6THD - chains 1 and 3 of the 4 polymer chains in the assembly; structure by electron microscopy, 2.23 A resolution.

[Chain 1]
Name: Genome polyprotein
Organism: Bovine enterovirus (strain VG-5-27)
Notes: EC 3.4.22.29, 3.6.1.15, 3.4.22.28, 2.7.7.48
UniProtKB: P12915 (POLG_BOVEV); residues 1-281 here correspond to UniProt positions 560-840 (UniProt number = residue number + 559)
Chain sequence (281 residues; each row starts with the number of its first residue):
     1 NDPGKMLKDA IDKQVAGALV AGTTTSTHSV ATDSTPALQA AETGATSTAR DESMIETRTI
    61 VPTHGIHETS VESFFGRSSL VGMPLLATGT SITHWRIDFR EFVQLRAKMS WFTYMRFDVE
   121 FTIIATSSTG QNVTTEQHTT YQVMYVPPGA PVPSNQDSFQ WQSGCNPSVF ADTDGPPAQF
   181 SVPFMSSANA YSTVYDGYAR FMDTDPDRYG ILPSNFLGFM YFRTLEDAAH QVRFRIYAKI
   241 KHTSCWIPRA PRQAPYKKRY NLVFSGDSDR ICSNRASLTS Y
Disordered / not traced: 1-3
Construct notes: conflict His94 (Asn653 in P12915), Tyr237 (Cys796 in P12915)
Swiss-Prot annotation at these positions:
  - region: Asn1 to Gly22 (Amphipathic alpha-helix)
  - site: Tyr281 (Cleavage)

[Chain 3]
Name: Genome polyprotein
Organism: Bovine enterovirus (strain VG-5-27)
Notes: EC 3.4.22.29, 3.6.1.15, 3.4.22.28, 2.7.7.48
UniProtKB: P12915 (POLG_BOVEV); residues 1-242 here correspond to UniProt positions 318-559 (UniProt number = residue number + 317)
Chain sequence (242 residues; each row starts with the number of its first residue):
     1 GLPTKPGPGS YQFMTTDEDC SPCILPDFQP TPEIFIPGKV NNLLEIAQVE SILEANNREG
    61 VEGVERYVIP VSVQDALDAQ IYALRLELGG SGPLSSSLLG TLAKHYTQWS GSVEITCMFT
   121 GTFMTTGKVL LAYTPPGGDM PRNREEAMLG THVIWDFGLQ SSITLVIPWI SASHFRGVSN
   181 DDVLNYQYYA AGHVTIWYQT NMVIPPGFPN TAGIIMMIAA QPNFSFRIQK DREDMTQTAI
   241 LQ
Construct notes: conflict Pro32 (Leu349 in P12915), Ile154 (Val471 in P12915)
Swiss-Prot annotation at these positions:
  - region: Ile240 to Gln242 (Amphipathic alpha-helix)

[How chain 1 and chain 3 interact]
Pairs across the interface (190; chain 1 residue first):
  Val20(1) - Pro222(3)
  Val20(1) - Asn223(3)
  Val20(1) - Phe224(3)
  Ala21(1) - Pro222(3)  hydrogen bond (backbone-backbone)
  Ala21(1) - Asn223(3)
  Ala37(1) - Ile163(3)
  Ala37(1) - Thr164(3)  hydrogen bond (backbone-backbone)
  Leu38(1) - Ser162(3)
  Gln39(1) - Gln160(3)
  Gln39(1) - Ser161(3)
  Gln39(1) - Ser162(3)  hydrogen bond (backbone-backbone)
  Gln39(1) - Thr164(3)
  Ala40(1) - Ser162(3)
  Ala41(1) - Met118(3)  hydrophobic
  Ala41(1) - Ser162(3)  hydrogen bond (backbone-side chain)
  Ala41(1) - Met217(3)  hydrophobic
  Glu42(1) - Met118(3)
  Glu42(1) - Ser161(3)  hydrogen bond
  Thr46(1) - Gln48(3)
  Thr46(1) - Val49(3)
  Thr46(1) - Glu50(3)  hydrogen bond (side chain-backbone)
  Thr46(1) - Glu114(3)
  Ser47(1) - Glu50(3)  hydrogen bond (backbone-side chain)
  Ser47(1) - Glu114(3)
  Ser47(1) - Thr116(3)
  Ser47(1) - Thr164(3)  hydrogen bond
  Ala49(1) - Gln221(3)  hydrogen bond (backbone-side chain)
  Arg50(1) - Gln221(3)
  Asp51(1) - Ser112(3)  hydrogen bond
  Asp51(1) - Val166(3)
  Asp51(1) - Pro168(3)
  Asp51(1) - Gln221(3)
  Met54(1) - Thr164(3)
  Met54(1) - Val166(3)  hydrophobic
  Ile55(1) - Thr151(3)
  His64(1) - Ser110(3)
  His64(1) - His174(3)  hydrogen bond
  His64(1) - Phe175(3)
  His64(1) - Ser225(3)
  Gly65(1) - Ser225(3)
  Ile66(1) - Asn42(3)  hydrogen bond (backbone-side chain)
  Ile66(1) - Leu44(3)  hydrophobic
  Glu68(1) - Tyr106(3)  hydrogen bond (backbone-side chain)
  Glu68(1) - Arg227(3)
  Glu68(1) - Ile228(3)  hydrogen bond (side chain-backbone)
  Thr69(1) - Asn42(3)  hydrogen bond
  Thr69(1) - Leu43(3)  hydrogen bond (backbone-backbone)
  Thr69(1) - Leu44(3)
  Thr69(1) - Tyr106(3)
  Thr69(1) - Phe226(3)
  Ser70(1) - Asn41(3)
  Ser70(1) - Asn42(3)
  Val71(1) - Val40(3)
  Val71(1) - Asn41(3)  hydrogen bond (backbone-backbone)
  Val71(1) - Leu43(3)  hydrophobic
  Ser73(1) - Gln229(3)  hydrogen bond (backbone-side chain)
  Phe74(1) - Leu43(3)  hydrophobic
  Phe74(1) - Tyr106(3)
  Phe74(1) - Gln229(3)  hydrogen bond (backbone-side chain)
  Arg77(1) - Thr15(3)
  Arg77(1) - Thr16(3)
  Arg77(1) - Gln229(3)
  Ser78(1) - Phe13(3)
  Ser78(1) - Thr15(3)  hydrogen bond (backbone-backbone)
  Met83(1) - Ile240(3)  hydrophobic
  Arg100(1) - Leu241(3)
  Glu101(1) - Gln237(3)
  Glu101(1) - Ile240(3)
  Glu101(1) - Leu241(3)  hydrogen bond (backbone-backbone)
  Phe102(1) - Gln237(3)
  Phe102(1) - Ile240(3)  hydrophobic
  Val103(1) - Met235(3)
  Val103(1) - Thr236(3)
  Val103(1) - Gln237(3)
  Gln104(1) - Asp231(3)  hydrogen bond
  Arg106(1) - Leu241(3)
  Ala107(1) - Met235(3)  hydrophobic
  Lys108(1) - His105(3)
  Lys108(1) - Gln229(3)  hydrogen bond
  Trp111(1) - Leu98(3)
  Trp111(1) - Thr101(3)
  Trp111(1) - Leu102(3)
  Trp111(1) - His105(3)
  Phe112(1) - Val40(3)  hydrophobic
  Phe112(1) - Leu43(3)  hydrophobic
  Phe112(1) - Ile46(3)  hydrophobic
  Arg116(1) - Pro30(3)
  Arg116(1) - Thr31(3)  hydrogen bond (side chain-backbone)
  Arg116(1) - Pro32(3)  hydrogen bond (side chain-backbone)
  Arg116(1) - Glu33(3)
  Glu120(1) - Asp19(3)
  Glu120(1) - Ser21(3)
  Thr122(1) - Phe13(3)
  Ile124(1) - Phe13(3)  hydrophobic
  Pro167(1) - Ile24(3)  hydrophobic
  Pro167(1) - Leu25(3)  hydrophobic
  Val169(1) - Ile24(3)  hydrophobic
  Pro177(1) - Tyr11(3)
  Gln179(1) - Ser21(3)
  Phe180(1) - Ser21(3)
  Phe180(1) - Pro22(3)
  Phe180(1) - Ile24(3)  hydrophobic
  Ser181(1) - Ser21(3)  hydrogen bond
  Ser181(1) - Pro22(3)  hydrogen bond (backbone-backbone)
  Ser181(1) - Cys23(3)
  Ser181(1) - Ile24(3)  hydrogen bond (backbone-backbone)
  Val182(1) - Ile24(3)  hydrophobic
  Pro183(1) - Cys23(3)
  Pro183(1) - Phe28(3)  hydrophobic
  Phe184(1) - Phe28(3)
  Phe184(1) - Pro30(3)
  Phe184(1) - Thr31(3)
  Met185(1) - Leu25(3)  hydrophobic
  Met185(1) - Phe28(3)  hydrophobic
  Ser186(1) - Thr31(3)
  Ser187(1) - Thr31(3)
  Ala188(1) - Thr31(3)  hydrogen bond (backbone-side chain)
  Asn189(1) - Thr31(3)
  Asn189(1) - Pro32(3)
  Asn189(1) - Ile34(3)
  Tyr237(1) - Phe13(3)  hydrophobic
  Lys239(1) - Thr15(3)
  Lys239(1) - Asp17(3)  hydrogen bond (side chain-backbone)
  Ser244(1) - Glu33(3)  hydrogen bond
  Ser244(1) - Lys39(3)  hydrogen bond
  Cys245(1) - Lys39(3)
  Cys245(1) - Val40(3)  hydrogen bond (backbone-backbone)
  Trp246(1) - Glu33(3)
  Trp246(1) - Ile36(3)
  Trp246(1) - Pro37(3)
  Trp246(1) - Gly38(3)
  Trp246(1) - Lys39(3)
  Ile247(1) - Pro37(3)
  Ile247(1) - Gly38(3)  hydrogen bond (backbone-backbone)
  Pro248(1) - Val40(3)
  Pro248(1) - Ile46(3)  hydrophobic
  Pro251(1) - Leu98(3)
  Pro251(1) - Thr101(3)
  Arg252(1) - Arg232(3)  hydrogen bond (backbone-side chain)
  Arg252(1) - Met235(3)
  Gln253(1) - Ser96(3)  hydrogen bond (side chain-backbone)
  Gln253(1) - Thr101(3)  hydrogen bond
  Gln253(1) - Arg232(3)  hydrogen bond
  Tyr256(1) - Leu241(3)  hydrophobic
  Lys257(1) - Leu241(3)
  Lys258(1) - Gln242(3)
  Arg259(1) - Leu241(3)
  Arg259(1) - Gln242(3)  hydrogen bond (backbone-backbone)
  Ser268(1) - Glu62(3)
  Asp269(1) - Glu62(3)
  Asp269(1) - Gly63(3)  hydrogen bond (backbone-backbone)
  Asp269(1) - Arg66(3)
  Arg270(1) - Glu54(3)
  Arg270(1) - Arg66(3)
  Ile271(1) - Glu54(3)  hydrogen bond (backbone-side chain)
  Ile271(1) - Ser96(3)
  Cys272(1) - Glu54(3)  hydrogen bond (backbone-side chain)
  Cys272(1) - Asn57(3)
  Cys272(1) - Arg66(3)  hydrogen bond (backbone-side chain)
  Cys272(1) - Ser91(3)
  Cys272(1) - Gly92(3)
  Cys272(1) - Pro93(3)  hydrophobic
  Ser273(1) - Asn57(3)  hydrogen bond (backbone-side chain)
  Ser273(1) - Ser91(3)  hydrogen bond (side chain-backbone)
  Asn274(1) - Asn57(3)  hydrogen bond (side chain-backbone)
  Asn274(1) - Arg58(3)
  Asn274(1) - Glu59(3)
  Asn274(1) - Arg66(3)
  Arg275(1) - Asn57(3)  hydrogen bond
  Arg275(1) - Arg58(3)
  Arg275(1) - Glu59(3)  hydrogen bond (backbone-backbone)
  Arg275(1) - Tyr82(3)  hydrogen bond
  Arg275(1) - Ala83(3)  hydrogen bond (side chain-backbone)
  Leu278(1) - Ala55(3)
  Leu278(1) - Asn56(3)
  Leu278(1) - Asn57(3)
  Leu278(1) - Arg58(3)
  Leu278(1) - Pro70(3)
  Leu278(1) - Tyr82(3)
  Leu278(1) - Ala83(3)  hydrogen bond (backbone-backbone)
  Thr279(1) - Gln80(3)
  Thr279(1) - Ile81(3)
  Thr279(1) - Tyr82(3)
  Thr279(1) - Ala83(3)
  Thr279(1) - Met140(3)
  Tyr281(1) - Ala83(3)
  Tyr281(1) - Leu84(3)
  Tyr281(1) - Arg85(3)
  Tyr281(1) - Met140(3)
  Tyr281(1) - His193(3)  hydrogen bond
Other interface residues (no listed pair), chain 1 (86 interface residues in all): Thr63, Tyr114, Pro176, Ala254, Ala276, Ser280
Other interface residues (no listed pair), chain 3 (92 interface residues in all): Ser95, Val153

[Summary]
Chain 1 and chain 3 form an interface of 86 and 92 residues respectively; the contacts include 52 hydrogen
bonds. Polar pairs include Ala41(1)-Ser162(3), Glu42(1)-Ser161(3) and Thr46(1)-Glu50(3).
Here chain 1 is Genome polyprotein and chain 3 is Genome polyprotein, both from Bovine enterovirus (strain
VG-5-27). Entry 6THD (Multiple Genomic RNA-Coat Protein Contacts Play Vital Roles in the Assembly of
Infectious Enterovirus-E) was determined by electron microscopy (same publication as 6THN).
